PDB entry 6ECF | X-ray diffraction, 2.50 A resolution | chains A and G

== Chain A ==
Name: Vlm2
Source organism: Streptomyces tsusimaensis
Notes: EC 3.1.2.-; fragment: thioesterase domain
UniProtKB: Q1PSF3 (Q1PSF3_9ACTN); numbering as in UniProt (aligned over 2368-2655)
Sequence (303 residues; row label = number of the first residue in the row):
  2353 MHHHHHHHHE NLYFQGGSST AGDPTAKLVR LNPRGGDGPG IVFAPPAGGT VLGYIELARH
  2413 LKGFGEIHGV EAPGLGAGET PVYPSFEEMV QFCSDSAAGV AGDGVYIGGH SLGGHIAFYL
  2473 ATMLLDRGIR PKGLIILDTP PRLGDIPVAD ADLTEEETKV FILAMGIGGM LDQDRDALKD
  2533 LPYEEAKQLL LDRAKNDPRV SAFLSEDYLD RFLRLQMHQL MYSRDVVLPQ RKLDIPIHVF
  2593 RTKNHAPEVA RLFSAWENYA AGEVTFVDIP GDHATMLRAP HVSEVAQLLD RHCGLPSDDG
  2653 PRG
Unresolved in the structure: 2353-2374, 2496-2505, 2518-2530, 2649-2655
Construct notes: expression tag (2353-2367)
Modified residues: Ser2463 (diaminopropanoic acid; DPP)

== Chain G ==
Name: dodecadepsipeptide
Sequence (12 residues; row label = number of the first residue in the row):
  3009 XVXVXVXVXV XV
Unresolved in the structure: 3013-3020
Modified residues: VAD (deaminohydroxyvaline) at position 3009, 2OP ((2S)-2-hydroxypropanoic acid) at position 3011, VAD (deaminohydroxyvaline) at position 3013, 2OP ((2S)-2-hydroxypropanoic acid) at position 3015, VAD (deaminohydroxyvaline) at position 3017, 2OP ((2S)-2-hydroxypropanoic acid) at position 3019; Val3010, Val3014, Val3018 (D-valine; DVA)

== Chain A / chain G interface ==
Residue-residue contacts (10):
  Pro2398(A) - Val3012(G)
  Ala2399(A) - Val3012(G)  hydrogen bond (backbone-backbone)
  Ser2463(A) - 2OP_3011(G)
  Ser2463(A) - Val3012(G)  covalent bond
  Leu2464(A) - Val3012(G)  hydrogen bond (backbone-backbone)
  Phe2513(A) - VAD_3009(G)
  Phe2513(A) - Val3010(G)
  Gln2568(A) - Val3010(G)  hydrogen bond (side chain-backbone)
  Leu2572(A) - Val3012(G)  hydrophobic
  His2625(A) - 2OP_3011(G)
Other interface residues (no listed pair), chain A (13 interface residues in all): His2462, Met2517, Arg2545, Ser2575, Ala2626

== Summary ==
13 residues of chain A and 4 residues of chain G are in contact; the contacts include 1 covalent bond and 3
hydrogen bonds. Among the polar pairs are Gln2568(A)-Val3010(G), Ala2399(A)-Val3012(G) and
Leu2464(A)-Val3012(G).
Chain A is Vlm2 (Streptomyces tsusimaensis) and chain G is dodecadepsipeptide; the structure, Vlm2
thioesterase domain with genetically encoded 2,3-diaminopropionic acid bound with a dodecadepsipeptide, space
group P1, was determined by X-ray diffraction together with 6ECB, 6ECC, 6ECD and 6ECE from the same study.
